PDB entry 6FNP | X-ray diffraction, 3.40 A resolution | chains B and C of the 4 polymer chains in the assembly

# Chain B
Name: Energy-coupling factor transporter ATP-binding protein EcfA1
Organism: Lactobacillus delbrueckii
Notes: EC 3.6.3.-
UniProt: Q1GBJ0 (ECFA1_LACDA); residues 2-282 here = UniProt positions 2-282
Sequence (300 residues; numbered -17 to 282; the number before each row is that of its first residue; numbers below 1 keep their minus sign (Met-17 is residue -17)):
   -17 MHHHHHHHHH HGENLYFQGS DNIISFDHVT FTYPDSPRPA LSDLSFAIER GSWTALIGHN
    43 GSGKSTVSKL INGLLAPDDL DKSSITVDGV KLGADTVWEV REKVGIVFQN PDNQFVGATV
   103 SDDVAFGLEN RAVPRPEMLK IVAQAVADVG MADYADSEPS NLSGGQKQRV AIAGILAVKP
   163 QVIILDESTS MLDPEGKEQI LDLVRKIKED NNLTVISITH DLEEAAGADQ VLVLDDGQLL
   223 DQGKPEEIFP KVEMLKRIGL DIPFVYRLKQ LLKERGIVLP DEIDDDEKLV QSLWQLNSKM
Disordered / not traced: -17 to 0, 281-282
Sequence notes: initiating methionine (-17); expression tag (-16 to 1)
UniProt features mapped onto this chain:
  - binding site (ATP): Gly40 to Ser47

# Chain C
Name: Energy-coupling factor transporter ATP-binding protein EcfA2
Organism: Lactobacillus delbrueckii
Notes: EC 3.6.3.-
UniProt: Q1GBI9 (ECFA2_LACDA); residues 1-287 here = UniProt positions 1-287
Sequence (287 residues; row label = number of the first residue in the row):
     1 MAIKFENVSY VYSPGSPLEA IGLDQLNFSL EEGKFIALVG HTGSGKSTLM QHFNALLKPT
    61 SGKIEIAGYT ITPETGNKGL KDLRRKVSLA FQFSEAQLFE NTVLKDVEYG PRNFGFSEDE
   121 AREAALKWLK KVGLKDDLIE HSPFDLSGGQ MRRVALAGVL AYEPEIICLD EPAAGLDPMG
   181 RLEMMQLFKD YQAAGHTVIL VTHNMDDVAD YADDVLALEH GRLIKHASPK EVFKDSEWLQ
   241 KHHLAEPRSA RFAAKLEAAG LKLPGQPLTM PELADAIKQS LKGGEHE
Disordered / not traced: 283-287
UniProt features mapped onto this chain:
  - binding site (ATP): Gly40 to Ser47

# How chain B and chain C interact
Pairs across the interface - 38 pairs, chain B then chain C:
  Asn42(B) with Asp177(C)
  Ser172(B) with Gly175(C), hydrogen bond (backbone-backbone)
  Met173(B) with Phe93(C), hydrophobic
  Asp175(B) with Glu171(C); His203(C), salt bridge
  Leu204(B) with Arg248(C)
  Gly241(B) with Met179(C)
  Leu242(B) with Met179(C)
  Phe246(B) with Arg248(C); Met270(C), hydrophobic
  Arg249(B) with Met270(C)
  Leu250(B) with Met270(C), hydrophobic; Ala274(C), hydrophobic; Ile277(C), hydrophobic
  Leu253(B) with Met270(C); Pro271(C); Ala274(C)
  Leu254(B) with Ile277(C), hydrophobic
  Arg257(B) with Pro271(C), hydrogen bond (side chain-backbone); Ala274(C); Asp275(C), salt bridge; Lys278(C)
  Ile259(B) with Leu281(C), hydrophobic
  Asp268(B) with Phe252(C)
  Leu271(B) with Phe252(C); Leu256(C)
  Val272(B) with Phe252(C), hydrophobic; Lys255(C)
  Leu275(B) with Leu256(C), hydrophobic; Leu261(C); Ile277(C), hydrophobic; Leu281(C)
  Trp276(B) with Ala259(C)
  Leu278(B) with Leu281(C)
  Asn279(B) with Gly260(C), hydrogen bond (side chain-backbone); Leu261(C); Ser280(C); Leu281(C)
Also at the interface, not in a pair above, chain B (26 interface residues in all): Pro176, Glu177, Glu180, Asp203, Asp243
Also at the interface, not in a pair above, chain C (29 interface residues in all): Thr42, Pro178, Leu182, Asn204, Ala245, Ser249, Arg251, Leu273

# Overview
26 residues of chain B and 29 residues of chain C are in contact; the contacts include 3 hydrogen bonds and 2
salt bridges. Polar contacts include Asp175(B)-His203(C), Arg257(B)-Asp275(C) and Arg257(B)-Pro271(C). UniProt
lists 8 ATP-binding residues on chain B; 8 ATP-binding residues on chain C.
Here chain B is Energy-coupling factor transporter ATP-binding protein EcfA1 and chain C is Energy-coupling
factor transporter ATP-binding protein EcfA2, both from Lactobacillus delbrueckii. Entry 6FNP (Crystal
structure of ECF-CbrT, a cobalamin transporter) was determined by X-ray diffraction.
